7KHA - chains C and I of the 12 polymer chains in the assembly; structure by electron microscopy, 3.13 A resolution.

Chain C:
Molecule: CRISPR-associated protein, TM1801 family
Organism: Desulfovibrio vulgaris (strain Hildenborough / ATCC 29579 / DSM 644 / NCIMB 8303)
UniProtKB: Q72WF7 (Q72WF7_DESVH); numbering as in UniProt (aligned over 1-290)
Chain sequence (290 residues; row label = number of the first residue in the row):
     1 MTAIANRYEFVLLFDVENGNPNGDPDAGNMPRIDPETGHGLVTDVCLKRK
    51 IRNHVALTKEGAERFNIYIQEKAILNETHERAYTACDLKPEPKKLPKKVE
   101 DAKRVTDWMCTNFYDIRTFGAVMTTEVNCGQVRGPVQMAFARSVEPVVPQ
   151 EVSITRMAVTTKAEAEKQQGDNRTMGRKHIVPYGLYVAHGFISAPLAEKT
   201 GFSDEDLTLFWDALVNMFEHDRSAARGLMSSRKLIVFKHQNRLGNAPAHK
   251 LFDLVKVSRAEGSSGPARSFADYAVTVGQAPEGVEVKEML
Not modelled in the structure: 167-170

Chain I:
Molecule: CRISPR-associated protein, CT1133 family
Organism: Desulfovibrio vulgaris (strain Hildenborough / ATCC 29579 / DSM 644 / NCIMB 8303)
UniProtKB: Q72WF8 (Q72WF8_DESVH); the author numbering skips numbers that UniProt does not, so the offset changes along the chain: 78-124 = UniProt 80-126; 127-612 = UniProt 127-612
Chain sequence (533 residues; row label = number of the first residue in the row; note: 2 numbers in that range are skipped by the numbering (no residue carries them; nothing is unmodelled there)):
    78 WENTSYILGVDAKGKQERTDKCHAAFIAHIKAYCDTADQDLAAVLQF
   127 LEHGEKDLSAFPVSEEVIGSNIVFRIEGEPGFVHERPAARQAWANCLNRR
   177 EQGLCGQCLITGERQKPIAQLHPSIKGGRDGVRGAQAVASIVSFNNTAFE
   227 SYGKEQSINAPVSQEAAFSYVTALNYLLNPSNRQKVTIADATVVFWAERS
   277 SPAEDIFAGMFDPPSTTAKPESSNGTPPEDSEEGSQPDTARDDPHAAARM
   327 HDLLVAIRSGKRATDIMPDMDESVRFHVLGLSPNAARLSVRFWEVDTVGH
   377 MLDKVGRHYRELEIIPQFNNEQEFPSLSTLLRQTAVLNKTENISPVLAGG
   427 LFRAMLTGGPYPQSLLPAVLGRIRAEHARPEDKSRYRLEVVTYYRAALIK
   477 AYLIRNRKLEVPVSLDPARTDRPYLLGRLFAVLEKAQEDAVPGANATIKD
   527 RYLASASANPGQVFHMLLKNASNHTAKLRKDPERKGSAIHYEIMMQEIID
   577 NISDFPVTMSSDEQGLFMIGYYHQRKALFTKKNKEN
Not modelled in the structure: 127-159, 176-239, 254-258, 287-328, 520-521, 562-563

Chain C / chain I interface:
Contacting residue pairs (15):
  Asp26(C) - Ala451(I)
  Asp26(C) - His453(I)  hydrogen bond (backbone-side chain)
  Ala27(C) - Asp526(I)
  Met30(C) - Asp526(I)
  Ile33(C) - Ser531(I)
  Pro35(C) - Ala530(I)
  Pro35(C) - Ser531(I)
  Pro35(C) - Ala534(I)
  Pro35(C) - Asn535(I)
  Glu36(C) - Ala534(I)
  Thr37(C) - Asn535(I)
  Glu151(C) - Asp526(I)
  Glu151(C) - Tyr528(I)
  Arg177(C) - Ile524(I)
  His179(C) - Asp526(I)  salt bridge
Other interface residues (no listed pair), chain C (14 interface residues in all): Pro25, Gly38, Val148, Pro149
Other interface residues (no listed pair), chain I (14 interface residues in all): Arg450, Glu452, Arg527, His541, Met542

Overview:
Chain C and chain I each contribute 14 residues to their interface, with 1 hydrogen bond and 1 salt bridge.
Polar contacts include His179(C)-Asp526(I) and Asp26(C)-His453(I).
Here chain C is CRISPR-associated protein, TM1801 family and chain I is CRISPR-associated protein, CT1133
family, both from Desulfovibrio vulgaris (strain Hildenborough / ATCC 29579 / DSM 644 / NCIMB 8303). Entry
7KHA (Cryo-EM Structure of the Desulfovibrio vulgaris Type I-C Apo Cascade) was determined by electron
microscopy.
